5B6C - chains A and B; structure by X-ray diffraction, 1.55 A resolution.

# Chain A
Name: Transitional endoplasmic reticulum ATPase
Organism: Homo sapiens
Notes: EC 3.6.4.6
UniProt: P55072 (TERA_HUMAN); numbering as in UniProt (aligned over 21-191)
Amino-acid sequence (174 residues; row label = number of the first residue in the row):
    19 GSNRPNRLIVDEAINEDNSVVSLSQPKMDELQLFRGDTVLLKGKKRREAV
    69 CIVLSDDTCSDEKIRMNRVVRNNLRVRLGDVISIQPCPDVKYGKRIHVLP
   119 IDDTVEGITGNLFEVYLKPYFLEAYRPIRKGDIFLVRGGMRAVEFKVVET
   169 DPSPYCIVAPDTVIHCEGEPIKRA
Differences from the reference sequence: expression tag (19-20, 192)
UniProt features mapped onto this chain:
  - modified residue: S37 (Phosphoserine)
  - natural variant: R95 (R95G: In IBMPFD1), G97 (G97E: In CMT2Y), I126 (I126F: In IBMPFD1; uncertain significance), R155 (R155C: In IBMPFD1; R155H: In FTDALS6 and IBMPFD1; R155L: In IBMPFD1; R155P: In IBMPFD1; R155S: In IBMPFD1), R159 (R159G: In FTDALS6; R159H: In IBMPFD1), A160 (A160T: In IBMPFD1; uncertain significance), E185 (E185K: In CMT2Y), R191 (R191Q: In FTDALS6 and IBMPFD1)
  - mutagenesis: F52 to D55 (Abolishes interaction with NPLOC4; when associated with A-110), R53 (R53A: Minor effect on affinity for ATP and ADP), R86 (R86A: Strongly increased affinity for ATP. Strongly reduced affinity for ADP), Y110 (Y110A: Abolishes interaction with NPLOC4; when associated with 52-A--A-55), R113 to H115 (Severely reduced binding to DERL1), F131 (F131R: Severely reduced binding to DERL1), L140 (L140D: Severely reduced binding to DERL1), D179 (D179R: No effect on binding to DERL1), H183 (H183W: Severely reduced binding to DERL1)

# Chain B
Name: Peptide from Ubiquitin fusion degradation protein 1 homolog
Organism: Homo sapiens
UniProt: C9JNP9 (C9JNP9_HUMAN); residues 225-235 here correspond to UniProt positions 129-139 (UniProt number = residue number - 96)
Amino-acid sequence (11 residues; numbered 225 to 235; the number before each row is that of its first residue):
   225 FRAFSGSGNRL

# Interface between chain A and chain B
Contacting residue pairs (32; chain A residue first):
  R113(A) - F228(B)
  I114(A) - F228(B)
  H115(A) - F225(B)
  H115(A) - R226(B)
  H115(A) - A227(B)
  H115(A) - F228(B)  hydrogen bond (side chain-backbone)
  H115(A) - S229(B)
  F131(A) - N233(B)
  F131(A) - R234(B)
  K136(A) - L235(B)
  L140(A) - L235(B)
  V166(A) - F225(B)  hydrophobic
  E167(A) - F228(B)
  T168(A) - F228(B)
  A177(A) - L235(B)
  P178(A) - L235(B)
  V181(A) - S231(B)
  V181(A) - G232(B)
  V181(A) - N233(B)
  V181(A) - R234(B)
  I182(A) - G232(B)
  I182(A) - N233(B)  hydrogen bond (backbone-backbone)
  I182(A) - L235(B)  hydrophobic
  H183(A) - F228(B)  hydrogen bond (side chain-backbone)
  H183(A) - S229(B)
  H183(A) - G230(B)  hydrogen bond (side chain-backbone)
  H183(A) - S231(B)
  H183(A) - G232(B)
  C184(A) - N233(B)
  E185(A) - F225(B)
  E185(A) - G230(B)
  G186(A) - F225(B)
Interface residues without a listed pair, chain A (22 interface residues in all): L117, F139, D169, V176, T180
Interface features reported in the paper:
  - specific contacts: F225(B)-H115(A) (pi stacking), F225(B)-L117(A) (hydrophobic contact), F225(B)-V166(A) (hydrophobic contact), F228(B)-R113(A) (cation-pi contact), F228(B)-H183(A) (pi stacking), G230(B)-H183(A) (hydrogen bond), N233(B)-F131(A) (pi stacking), N233(B)-I182(A) (backbone contact), L235(B)-F139(A) (hydrophobic contact), L235(B)-L140(A) (hydrophobic contact), L235(B)-V176(A) (hydrophobic contact), L235(B)-I182(A) (hydrophobic contact), L235(B)-F131(A) (hydrophobic contact)
  - hot spots on chain A (mutagenesis) - R113A/H115A, F131A, I182A/H183A: abolished binding to Peptide from Ubiquitin fusion degradation protein 1 homolog (chain B)
  - hot spots on chain B (mutagenesis) - F225A, F228A: decreased binding to Transitional endoplasmic reticulum ATPase (chain A)

# Overview
22 residues of chain A face 11 of chain B across their interface; the contacts include 4 hydrogen bonds. Polar
contacts include H115(A)-F228(B), H183(A)-F228(B) and H183(A)-G230(B). The authors report pi stacking between
F225(B) and H115(A), F228(B) and H183(A) and N233(B) and F131(A); hydrophobic contacts between F225(B) and
L117(A), F225(B) and V166(A) and L235(B) and F139(A) among others; a cation-pi contact between F228(B) and
R113(A). From the paper: R113A/H115A, F131A and I182A/H183A of chain A abolish binding to Peptide from
Ubiquitin fusion degradation protein 1 homolog (chain B); F225A and F228A of chain B reduce binding to
Transitional endoplasmic reticulum ATPase (chain A).
Chain A is Transitional endoplasmic reticulum ATPase and chain B is Peptide from Ubiquitin fusion degradation
protein 1 homolog, both from Homo sapiens; the structure, Structural Details of Ufd1 binding to p97, was
determined by X-ray diffraction.
